6LDQ - chain D; structure by X-ray diffraction, 1.92 A resolution.

# Chain D
Name: Tll1590 protein
Organism: Thermosynechococcus elongatus
Notes: engineered mutation(s): 221-405 deletion
Reference sequence: Q8DIJ5 (Q8DIJ5_THEEB); the construct lacks a stretch of the UniProt sequence, so the offset changes along the chain: 27-220 = UniProt 27-220; 221-241 = UniProt 406-426
Chain sequence (219 residues; each row starts with the number of its first residue):
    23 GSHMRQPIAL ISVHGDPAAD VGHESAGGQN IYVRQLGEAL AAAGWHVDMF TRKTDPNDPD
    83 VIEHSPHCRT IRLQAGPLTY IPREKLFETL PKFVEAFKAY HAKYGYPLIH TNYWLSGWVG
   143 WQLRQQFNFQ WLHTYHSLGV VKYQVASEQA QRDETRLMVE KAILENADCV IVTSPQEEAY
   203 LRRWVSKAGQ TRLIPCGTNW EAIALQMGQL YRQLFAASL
Disordered / not traced: 23-24, 37-52, 160-173
Sequence notes: expression tag (23-26)
What the authors report for this chain:
  - catalytic residues: His158
  - mutagenesis - R105A, R178A: decreased catalytic activity
  - mutagenesis - H158A: abolished catalytic activity

# Overview
From the paper: the catalytic residue His158; R105A and R178A reduce catalytic activity.
Chain D is Tll1590 protein (Thermosynechococcus elongatus); the structure, Sucrose-phosphate synthase
(tll1590)_27_220_406_426_from Thermosynechococcus elongatus (twinned), was determined by X-ray diffraction
together with 6KIH from the same study.
